PDB entry 2NVZ | X-ray diffraction, 4.30 A resolution (low resolution: residue-level contacts below are approximate; hydrogen-bond / salt-bridge calls are withheld) | chains T and A of the 13 polymer chains in the assembly

== Chain T ==
Molecule: 28-MER DNA template strand
Sequence (28 nucleotides; each row starts with the number of its first residue):
     1 CTACCGATAAGCAGACGATCCTCTCGAT

== Chain A ==
Molecule: DNA-directed RNA polymerase II largest subunit
From: Saccharomyces cerevisiae
Notes: EC 2.7.7.6
UniProt: P04050 (RPB1_YEAST); numbering as in UniProt (aligned over 1-1733)
Chain sequence (1733 residues; each row starts with the number of its first residue):
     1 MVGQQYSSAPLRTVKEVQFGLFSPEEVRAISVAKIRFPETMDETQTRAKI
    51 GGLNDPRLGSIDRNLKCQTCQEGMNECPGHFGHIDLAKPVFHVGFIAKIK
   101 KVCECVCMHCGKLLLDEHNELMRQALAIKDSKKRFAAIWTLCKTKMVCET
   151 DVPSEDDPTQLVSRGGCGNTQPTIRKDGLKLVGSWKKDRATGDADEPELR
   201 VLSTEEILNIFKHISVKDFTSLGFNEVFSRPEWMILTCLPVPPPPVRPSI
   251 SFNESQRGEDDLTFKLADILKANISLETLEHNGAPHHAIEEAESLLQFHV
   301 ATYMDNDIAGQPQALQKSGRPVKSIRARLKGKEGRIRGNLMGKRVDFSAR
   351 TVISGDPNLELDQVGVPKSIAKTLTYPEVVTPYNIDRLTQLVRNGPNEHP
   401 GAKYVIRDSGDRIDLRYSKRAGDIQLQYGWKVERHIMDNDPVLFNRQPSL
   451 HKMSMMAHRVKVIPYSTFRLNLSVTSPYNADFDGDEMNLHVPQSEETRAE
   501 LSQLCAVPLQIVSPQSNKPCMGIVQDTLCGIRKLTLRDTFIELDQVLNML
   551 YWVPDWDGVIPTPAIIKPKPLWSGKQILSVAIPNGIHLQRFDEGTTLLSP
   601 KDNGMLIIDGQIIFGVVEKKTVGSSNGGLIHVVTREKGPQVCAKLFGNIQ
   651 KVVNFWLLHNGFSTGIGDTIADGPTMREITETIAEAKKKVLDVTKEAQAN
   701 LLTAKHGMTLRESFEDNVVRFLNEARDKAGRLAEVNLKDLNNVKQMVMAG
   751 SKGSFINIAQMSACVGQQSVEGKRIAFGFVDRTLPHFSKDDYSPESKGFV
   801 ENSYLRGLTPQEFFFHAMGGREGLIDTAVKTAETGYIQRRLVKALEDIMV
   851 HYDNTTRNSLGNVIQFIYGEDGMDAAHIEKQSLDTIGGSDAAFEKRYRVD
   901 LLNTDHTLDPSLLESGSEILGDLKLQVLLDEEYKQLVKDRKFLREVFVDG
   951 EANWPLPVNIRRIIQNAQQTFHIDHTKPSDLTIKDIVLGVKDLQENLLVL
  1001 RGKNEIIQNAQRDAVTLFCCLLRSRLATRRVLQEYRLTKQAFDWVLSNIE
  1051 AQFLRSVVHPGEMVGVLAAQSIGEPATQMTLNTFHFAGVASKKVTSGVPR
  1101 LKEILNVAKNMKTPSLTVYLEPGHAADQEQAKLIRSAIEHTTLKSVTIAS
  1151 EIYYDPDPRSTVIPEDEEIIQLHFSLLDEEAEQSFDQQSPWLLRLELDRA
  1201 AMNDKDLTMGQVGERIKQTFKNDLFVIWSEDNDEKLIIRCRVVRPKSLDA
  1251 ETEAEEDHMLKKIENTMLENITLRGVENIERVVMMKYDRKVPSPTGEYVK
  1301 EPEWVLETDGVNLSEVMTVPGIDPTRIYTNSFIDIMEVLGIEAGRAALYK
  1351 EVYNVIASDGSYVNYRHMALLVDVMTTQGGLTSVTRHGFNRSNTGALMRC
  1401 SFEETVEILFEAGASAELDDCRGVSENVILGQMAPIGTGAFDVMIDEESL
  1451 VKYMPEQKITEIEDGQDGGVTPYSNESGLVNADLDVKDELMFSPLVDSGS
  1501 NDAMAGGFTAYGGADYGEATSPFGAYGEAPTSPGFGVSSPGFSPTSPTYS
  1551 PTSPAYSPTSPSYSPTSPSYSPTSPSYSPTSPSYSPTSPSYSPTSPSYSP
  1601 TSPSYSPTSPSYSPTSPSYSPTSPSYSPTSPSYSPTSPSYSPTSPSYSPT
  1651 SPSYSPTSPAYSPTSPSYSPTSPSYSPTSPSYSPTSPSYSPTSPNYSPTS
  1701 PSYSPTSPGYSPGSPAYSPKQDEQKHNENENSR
Not modelled in the structure: 1, 156-160, 186-198, 315-318, 1177-1186, 1232-1235, 1244-1253, 1446-1733
UniProt features mapped onto this chain:
  - region: Pro248 to Asp260 (Lid loop), Asn306 to Lys323 (Rudder loop), Pro810 to Glu822 (Bridging helix)
  - binding site (Zn(2+)): Cys67, Cys70, Cys77, His80, Cys107, Cys110, Cys148, Cys167
  - binding site (Mg(2+)): Asp481, Asp483, Asp485
  - modified residue: Thr1471 (Phosphothreonine)
  - cross-link (Glycyl lysine isopeptide (Lys-Gly)): Lys695 (interchain with G-Cter in ubiquitin), Lys1246 (interchain with G-Cter in ubiquitin), Lys1350 (interchain with G-Cter in ubiquitin)
Metal / ion sites: Zn2+ site 1: Cys67, Cys70, His80; Zn2+ site 2: Met108, Cys110, Cys167; Mg2+ site 1: Asp481, Asp483 (together with UTP) (shared with 1 residue of chain B); Mg2+ site 2: Asp483, Asp485
Small-molecule neighbours: UTP (uridine 5'-triphosphate): Arg446, Pro448, Asn479, Asp481, Asp483, Asp485, Thr827, Gln1078, Leu1081, Asn1082, His1085
From the paper describing this entry:
  - Mg2+ coordination: Asp481, Asp483
  - catalytic residues: His1085 (proposed by the authors, not directly observed)
  - mutagenesis - R446A: abolished growth

== Interface between chain T and chain A ==
Pairs across the interface (22):
  DA15(T) - Glu1404(A)
  DC16(T) - Lys330(A)
  DC16(T) - Tyr836(A)
  DC16(T) - Arg1386(A)
  DC16(T) - Glu1403(A)
  DC16(T) - Glu1404(A)
  DG17(T) - Arg337(A)
  DG17(T) - Ala832(A)
  DG17(T) - Tyr836(A)
  DA18(T) - Thr827(A)
  DA18(T) - Ala828(A)
  DA18(T) - Thr831(A)
  DA18(T) - Ala832(A)
  DA18(T) - Gly835(A)
  DA18(T) - Tyr836(A)
  DT19(T) - Lys332(A)
  DT19(T) - Arg839(A)
  DC20(T) - Arg350(A)
  DC20(T) - Gln447(A)
  DC21(T) - Arg344(A)
  DC21(T) - Arg350(A)
  DA27(T) - Phe252(A)
Also at the interface, not in a pair above, chain T (9 interface residues in all): DT28
Also at the interface, not in a pair above, chain A (20 interface residues in all): Gly319, Pro448, Leu1081

== Overview ==
9 residues of chain T face 20 of chain A across their interface. Chain A binds UTP. Cys67(A), Cys70(A) and
His80(A) form the Zn2+ site 1. Curated annotation (UniProt) lists 8 Zn2+-binding residues and 3 Mg2+-binding
residues on chain A. From the paper: the catalytic residue His1085(A); R446A of chain A abolishes growth.
Chain T is 28-MER DNA template strand and chain A is DNA-directed RNA polymerase II largest subunit
(Saccharomyces cerevisiae); the structure, RNA Polymerase II elongation complex with UTP, updated 11/2006, was
determined by X-ray diffraction, deposited together with 2E2H, 2E2I, 2E2J, 2NVQ, 2NVT, 2NVX, 2NVY and 2YU9.
